6QCT - chains A and C of the 6 polymer chains in the assembly; structure by electron microscopy, 3.20 A resolution.

# Chain A
Molecule: Polymerase acidic protein
Source organism: Influenza B virus (B/Memphis/13/2003)
Notes: EC 3.1.-.-
UniProt: Q5V8Z9 (Q5V8Z9_9INFB); numbering as in UniProt (aligned over 1-726)
Amino-acid sequence (751 residues; each row starts with the number of its first residue; numbers below 1 keep their minus sign (Gly-13 is residue -13)):
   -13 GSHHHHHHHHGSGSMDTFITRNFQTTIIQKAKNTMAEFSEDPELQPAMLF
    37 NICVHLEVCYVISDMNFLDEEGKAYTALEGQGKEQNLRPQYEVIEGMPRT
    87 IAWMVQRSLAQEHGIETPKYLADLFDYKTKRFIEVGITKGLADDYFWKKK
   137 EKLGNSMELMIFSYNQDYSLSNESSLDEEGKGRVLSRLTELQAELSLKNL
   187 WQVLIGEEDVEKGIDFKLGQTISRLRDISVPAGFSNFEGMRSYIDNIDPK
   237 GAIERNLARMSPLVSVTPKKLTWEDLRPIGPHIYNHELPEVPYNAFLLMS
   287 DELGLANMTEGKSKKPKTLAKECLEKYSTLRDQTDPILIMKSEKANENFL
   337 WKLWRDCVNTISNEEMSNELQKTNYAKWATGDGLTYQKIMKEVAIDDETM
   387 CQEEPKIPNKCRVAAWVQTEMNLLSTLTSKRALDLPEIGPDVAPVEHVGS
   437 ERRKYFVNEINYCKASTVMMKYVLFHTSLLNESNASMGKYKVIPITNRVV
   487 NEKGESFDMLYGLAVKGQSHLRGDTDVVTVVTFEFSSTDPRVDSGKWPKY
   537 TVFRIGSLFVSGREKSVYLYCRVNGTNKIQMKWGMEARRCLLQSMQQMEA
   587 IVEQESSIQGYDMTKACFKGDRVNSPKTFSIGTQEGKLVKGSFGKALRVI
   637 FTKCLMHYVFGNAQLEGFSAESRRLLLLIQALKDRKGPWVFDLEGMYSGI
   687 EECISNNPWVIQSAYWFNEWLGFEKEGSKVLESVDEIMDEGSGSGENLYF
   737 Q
Disordered / not traced: -13 to 0, 723-737
Differences from the reference sequence: expression tag (-13 to 0, 727-737)
Bound ions: Mg2+: Glu81, Asp109
What the authors report for this chain:
  - binding site for 5 end: His506

# Chain C
Molecule: Polymerase basic protein 2
Source organism: Influenza B virus (B/Memphis/13/2003)
UniProt: Q5V8X3 (Q5V8X3_9INFB); numbering as in UniProt (aligned over 1-770)
Amino-acid sequence (798 residues; row label = number of the first residue in the row; numbers below 1 keep their minus sign (Gly-8 is residue -8)):
    -8 GSGSGSGSGMTLAKIELLKQLLRDNEAKTVLKQTTVDQYNIIRKFNTSRI
    42 EKNPSLRMKWAMCSNFPLALTKGDMANRIPLEYKGIQLKTNAEDIGTKGQ
    92 MCSIAAVTWWNTYGPIGDTEGFERVYESFFLRKMRLDNATWGRITFGPVE
   142 RVRKRVLLNPLTKEMPPDEASNVIMEILFPKEAGIPRESTWIHRELIKEK
   192 REKLKGTMITPIVLAYMLERELVARRRFLPVAGATSAEFIEMLHCLQGEN
   242 WRQIYHPGGNKLTESRSQSMIVACRKIIRRSIVASNPLELAVEIANKTVI
   292 DTEPLKSCLAAIDGGDVACDIIRAALGLKIRQRQRFGRLELKRISGRGFK
   342 NDEEILIGNGTIQKIGIWDGEEEFHVRCGECRGILKKSKMKLEKLLINSA
   392 KKEDMRDLIILCMVFSQDTRMFQGVRGEINFLNRAGQLLSPMYQLQRYFL
   442 NRSNDLFDQWGYEESPKASELHGINESMNASDYTLKGVVVTRNVIDDFSS
   492 TETEKVSITKNLSLIKRTGEVIMGANDVSELESQAQLMITYDTPKMWEMG
   542 TTKELVQNTYQWVLKNLVTLKAQFLLGKEDMFQWDAFEAFESIIPQKMAG
   592 QYSGFARAVLKQMRDQEVMKTDQFIKLLPFCFSPPKLRSNGEPYQFLKLV
   642 LKGGGENFIEVRKGSPLFSYNPQTEVLTICGRMMSLKGKIEDEERNRSMG
   692 NAVLAGFLVSGKYDPDLGDFKTIEELEKLKPGEKANILLYQGKPVKVVKR
   742 KRYSALSNDISQGIKRQRMTVESMGWALSGWSHPQFEKGSGSENLYFQ
Disordered / not traced: -8 to 0, 485-495, 741-789
Differences from the reference sequence: expression tag (-8 to 0, 771-789)
What the authors report for this chain:
  - conformationally variable residues (loop rearrangement, side-chain flip): Asn37 to Asn44, Tyr207
  - binding site for 3 end: Tyr207, Arg216, Arg218
  - binding site for capped RNA: Lys35 to Pro45

# How chain A and chain C interact
Pairs across the interface (65; chain A residue first):
  Trp89(A) - Gly175(C)
  Trp89(A) - Ile176(C)  hydrophobic
  Trp89(A) - Pro177(C)
  Met90(A) - Lys172(C)
  Arg93(A) - Glu167(C)  salt bridge
  Arg93(A) - Pro171(C)  hydrogen bond (side chain-backbone)
  Arg93(A) - Lys172(C)
  Arg93(A) - Ala174(C)
  Arg93(A) - Gly175(C)  hydrogen bond (side chain-backbone)
  Arg93(A) - Ile176(C)
  Arg93(A) - Pro177(C)
  Gln97(A) - Pro171(C)
  Gln97(A) - Lys172(C)
  Pro104(A) - Pro177(C)
  Lys105(A) - Glu179(C)  salt bridge
  Ala429(A) - Trp132(C)  hydrophobic
  Pro430(A) - Gly133(C)
  Pro430(A) - Ile135(C)  hydrophobic
  Pro430(A) - Gln244(C)
  Val431(A) - Cys236(C)
  Val431(A) - Trp242(C)  hydrophobic
  Val431(A) - Gln244(C)
  Val434(A) - Phe137(C)  hydrophobic
  Leu466(A) - Lys50(C)
  Leu466(A) - Trp51(C)  hydrophobic
  Asn467(A) - Cys54(C)
  Ser469(A) - Trp51(C)
  Asn470(A) - Trp51(C)  hydrogen bond (side chain-backbone)
  Asn470(A) - Cys54(C)  hydrogen bond (side chain-backbone)
  Asn470(A) - Ser55(C)
  Ala471(A) - Cys54(C)
  Asp510(A) - Leu47(C)
  Asp510(A) - Arg48(C)  salt bridge
  Lys564(A) - Leu47(C)
  Lys564(A) - Trp51(C)
  Lys568(A) - Ser46(C)
  Lys568(A) - Leu47(C)
  Met571(A) - Lys50(C)
  Glu572(A) - Lys50(C)
  Glu589(A) - Asn241(C)
  Ser592(A) - Phe137(C)
  Ser593(A) - Gly138(C)
  Ser593(A) - Asn241(C)  hydrogen bond
  Ser593(A) - Gln548(C)  hydrogen bond (backbone-side chain)
  Ser593(A) - Gln552(C)  hydrogen bond (backbone-side chain)
  Ile594(A) - Gln552(C)
  Ile594(A) - Met674(C)
  Ile594(A) - Met675(C)  hydrophobic
  Gly596(A) - Phe137(C)
  Asp598(A) - Phe137(C)
  Lys669(A) - Asn662(C)
  Arg671(A) - Tyr731(C)  hydrogen bond
  Gly713(A) - Gln664(C)  hydrogen bond (backbone-side chain)
  Val716(A) - Arg686(C)
  Leu717(A) - Gln664(C)
  Glu718(A) - Lys734(C)
  Ser719(A) - Arg686(C)
  Val720(A) - Tyr731(C)
  Val720(A) - Lys734(C)  hydrogen bond (backbone-side chain)
  Asp721(A) - Arg688(C)
  Asp721(A) - Ser689(C)
  Asp721(A) - Met690(C)  hydrogen bond (side chain-backbone)
  Asp721(A) - Leu730(C)
  Asp721(A) - Tyr731(C)
  Glu722(A) - Lys734(C)  salt bridge
Also at the interface, not in a pair above, chain A (44 interface residues in all): Ser94, Val428, Arg438, Leu507, Ile565, Gln590, Glu591, Tyr597
Also at the interface, not in a pair above, chain C (44 interface residues in all): Asn44, Ala52, Pro139, Tyr661, Pro663, Arg673, Asn687

# In short
The chain A/chain C interface involves 44 residues from each chain; the contacts include 11 hydrogen bonds and
4 salt bridges. Polar pairs include Arg93(A)-Glu167(C), Lys105(A)-Glu179(C) and Asp510(A)-Arg48(C). Glu81(A)
and Asp109(A) coordinate Mg2+. From the paper: a binding site for 3 end at Tyr207(C), Arg216(C) and Arg218(C);
a binding site for 5 end at His506(A).
Chain A is Polymerase acidic protein and chain C is Polymerase basic protein 2, both from Influenza B virus
(B/Memphis/13/2003); the structure, Influenza B polymerase elongation complex, was determined by electron
microscopy together with 6QCS, 6QCV, 6QCW and 6QCX from the same study.
